PDB entry 9EMW | X-ray diffraction, 2.51 A resolution | chains A and B of the 4 polymer chains in the assembly

[Chain A (and B)]
Protein: Nucleoside 2-deoxyribosyltransferase
From: Chroococcidiopsis thermalis PCC 7203
Notes: chain B of this document is another copy of the same molecule, construct and numbering; everything in this record applies to it too
UniProtKB: K9TVX3 (K9TVX3_CHRTP); residues 1-154 here = UniProt positions 1-154
Amino-acid sequence (154 residues; numbered 1 to 154; the number before each row is that of its first residue):
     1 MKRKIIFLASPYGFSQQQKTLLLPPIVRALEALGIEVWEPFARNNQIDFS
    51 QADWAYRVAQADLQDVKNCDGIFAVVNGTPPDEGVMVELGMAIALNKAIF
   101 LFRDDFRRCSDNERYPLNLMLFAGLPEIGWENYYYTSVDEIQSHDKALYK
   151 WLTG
Sequence notes: engineered mutation F7 (Tyr in K9TVX3)
Residues lining bound ligands: Forodesine (IMH; 1,4-dideoxy-4-aza-1-(S)-(9-deazahypoxanthin-9-yl)-D-ribitol): F7, A9, S10, F14, P40, F41, Q46, V58, D62, D82, G84, V85, E88
Reported in the primary citation:
  - catalytic residues: E88 (citing earlier work)
  - mutagenesis - D62N: unchanged catalytic activity on ribonucleoside substrates
  - mutagenesis - Y7F: increased catalytic activity on ribonucleoside substrates
  - conformationally variable residues: Q46
  - mutagenesis - Y7F/A9S (8-fold): increased catalytic activity on inosine
  - mutagenesis - Y7F/A9S (Kd 590 uM): decreased binding to Immucillin-H

[How chain A and chain B interact]
Contacting residue pairs (43; chain A residue first):
  Y12(A) - Q18(B)
  G13(A) - F106(B)
  F14(A) - D104(B)
  F14(A) - D105(B)
  F14(A) - F106(B)  hydrogen bond (backbone-backbone)
  F14(A) - R107(B)
  S15(A) - D104(B)  hydrogen bond
  Q16(A) - D104(B)  hydrogen bond (backbone-backbone)
  Q16(A) - S137(B)
  Q16(A) - D139(B)
  Q17(A) - L22(B)  hydrogen bond (side chain-backbone)
  Q17(A) - P25(B)
  Q17(A) - I26(B)
  Q17(A) - D104(B)  hydrogen bond (backbone-side chain)
  Q17(A) - V138(B)
  Q18(A) - Y12(B)
  Q18(A) - L22(B)
  L21(A) - L21(B)
  L22(A) - Q17(B)  hydrogen bond (backbone-side chain)
  L22(A) - Q18(B)
  L22(A) - L22(B)  hydrophobic
  P25(A) - Q17(B)
  I26(A) - Q17(B)
  Q46(A) - F106(B)
  I47(A) - F106(B)
  D48(A) - F106(B)
  F49(A) - F106(B)
  F49(A) - R108(B)
  D82(A) - R107(B)  salt bridge
  D104(A) - F14(B)
  D104(A) - S15(B)  hydrogen bond
  D104(A) - Q16(B)  hydrogen bond (backbone-backbone)
  D104(A) - Q17(B)  hydrogen bond (side chain-backbone)
  D105(A) - F14(B)
  F106(A) - G13(B)
  F106(A) - F14(B)  hydrogen bond (backbone-backbone)
  F106(A) - D48(B)
  F106(A) - F49(B)
  R107(A) - F14(B)
  R107(A) - F49(B)
  R107(A) - D82(B)  salt bridge
  R108(A) - F49(B)
  V138(A) - Q17(B)
Also at the interface, not in a pair above, chain A (25 interface residues in all): P11, N77, E83
Also at the interface, not in a pair above, chain B (27 interface residues in all): Q46, I47, N77, T79, T136

[Overview]
The interface between chain A and chain B involves 25 residues on one side and 27 on the other, with 10
hydrogen bonds and 2 salt bridges. Polar pairs include D82(A)-R107(B), S15(A)-D104(B) and Q17(A)-L22(B). From
the paper: the catalytic residue E88(A); Y7F of chain A increases catalytic activity on ribonucleoside
substrates; 3 substitutions were tested in all.
Both chains are Nucleoside 2-deoxyribosyltransferase (Chroococcidiopsis thermalis PCC 7203). Entry 9EMW
(Nucleoside 2'deoxyribosyltransferase from Chroococcidiopsis thermalis PCC 7203 Y7F Mutant bound to
ImmH-Forodesine) was determined by X-ray diffraction (same publication as 9EMX).
